Entry 5ZBX (X-ray diffraction, 2.58 A resolution); this record covers chains B and J of the 10 polymer chains in the assembly.

[Chain B]
Molecule: Histone H4
Organism: Homo sapiens
UniProtKB: P62805 (H4_HUMAN); residues 0-102 here correspond to UniProt positions 1-103 (UniProt number = residue number + 1)
Amino-acid sequence (106 residues; row label = number of the first residue in the row; numbers below 1 keep their minus sign (Gly-3 is residue -3)):
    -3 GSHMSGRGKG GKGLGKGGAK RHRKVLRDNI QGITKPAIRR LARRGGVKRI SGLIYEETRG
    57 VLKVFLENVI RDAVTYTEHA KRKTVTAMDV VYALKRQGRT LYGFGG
Disordered / not traced: -3 to 24, 102
Construct notes: expression tag (-3 to -1)
UniProt features mapped onto this chain:
  - DNA-binding region: Lys16 to Lys20
  - modified residue: Ser1 (N-acetylserine), Arg3 (Asymmetric dimethylarginine), Lys5 (N6-(2-hydroxyisobutyryl)lysine), Lys8 (N6-(2-hydroxyisobutyryl)lysine), Lys12 (N6-(2-hydroxyisobutyryl)lysine), Lys16 (N6-(2-hydroxyisobutyryl)lysine), Lys20 (N6,N6,N6-trimethyllysine), Lys31 (N6-(2-hydroxyisobutyryl)lysine), Lys44 (N6-(2-hydroxyisobutyryl)lysine), Ser47 (Phosphoserine), Tyr51 (Phosphotyrosine), Lys59 (N6-(2-hydroxyisobutyryl)lysine), Lys77 (N6-(2-hydroxyisobutyryl)lysine), Lys79 (N6-(2-hydroxyisobutyryl)lysine), Thr80 (Phosphothreonine), Tyr88 (Phosphotyrosine), Lys91 (N6-(2-hydroxyisobutyryl)lysine)
  - cross-link (Glycyl lysine isopeptide (Lys-Gly)): Lys12 (interchain with G-Cter in SUMO2), Lys20 (interchain with G-Cter in SUMO2), Lys31 (interchain with G-Cter in SUMO2), Lys59 (interchain with G-Cter in SUMO2), Lys79 (interchain with G-Cter in SUMO2), Lys91 (interchain with G-Cter in SUMO2)
Reported in the primary citation:
  - binding site for the 146-nt DNA strand (chain J): Arg19

[Chain J]
Molecule: 146-nt DNA strand
Organism: Homo sapiens
Sequence (146 nucleotides; numbered 147 to 292; the number before each row is that of its first residue):
   147 ATCAATATCC ACCTGCAGAT TCTACCAAAA GTGTATTTGG AAACTGCTCC ATCAAAAGGC
   207 ATGTTCAGCT GAATTCAGCT GAACATGCCT TTTGATGGAG CAGTTTCCAA ATACACTTTT
   267 GGTAGAATCT GCAGGTGGAT ATTGAT
Bound ions: Mn2+ site 1: DG185, DG186; Mn2+ site 2 near DG217 (its only coordinating residue here); Mn2+ site 3 near DG267 (its only coordinating residue here); Mn2+ site 4 near DG280 (its only coordinating residue here)

[How chain B and chain J interact]
Residue-residue contacts - 12 pairs, chain B then chain J:
  Arg35(B) with DA228(J), salt bridge to the phosphate
  Arg45(B) with DT226(J), base contact; DG227(J), hydrogen bond to the sugar; DA228(J), phosphate contact
  Ile46(B) with DG227(J), sugar contact; DA228(J), hydrogen bond to the phosphate
  Ser47(B) with DG227(J), hydrogen bond to the phosphate
  Gly48(B) with DG227(J), hydrogen bond to the phosphate
  Arg78(B) with DA248(J), sugar contact
  Lys79(B) with DC247(J), phosphate contact; DA248(J), hydrogen bond to the phosphate
  Thr80(B) with DA248(J), hydrogen bond to the phosphate
Also at the interface, not in a pair above, chain B (10 interface residues in all): Arg39, Lys44
Also at the interface, not in a pair above, chain J (7 interface residues in all): DA229, DG249

[In short]
Chain B and chain J form an interface of 10 and 7 residues respectively; the contacts include 6 hydrogen bonds
and 1 salt bridge. Polar pairs include Arg45(B)-DG227(J), Ile46(B)-DA228(J) and Ser47(B)-DG227(J). UniProt
lists a DNA-binding region on chain B. The paper reports a binding site for the 146-nt DNA strand (chain J) at
Arg19(B).
Here chain B is Histone H4 and chain J is a 146-nt DNA strand, both from Homo sapiens. Entry 5ZBX (The crystal
structure of the nucleosome containing histone H3.1 CATD(V76Q, K77D)) was determined by X-ray diffraction,
deposited together with 5Z23.
